6RU9 - chains A and B; structure by X-ray diffraction, 1.35 A resolution.

[Chain A]
Protein: Periplasmic [NiFeSe] hydrogenase, small subunit
Source organism: Desulfovibrio vulgaris str. Hildenborough
Notes: EC 1.12.7.2
Reference sequence: Q72AS4 (Q72AS4_DESVH); residues 1-283 here correspond to UniProt positions 35-317 (UniProt number = residue number + 34)
Sequence (283 residues; each row starts with the number of its first residue):
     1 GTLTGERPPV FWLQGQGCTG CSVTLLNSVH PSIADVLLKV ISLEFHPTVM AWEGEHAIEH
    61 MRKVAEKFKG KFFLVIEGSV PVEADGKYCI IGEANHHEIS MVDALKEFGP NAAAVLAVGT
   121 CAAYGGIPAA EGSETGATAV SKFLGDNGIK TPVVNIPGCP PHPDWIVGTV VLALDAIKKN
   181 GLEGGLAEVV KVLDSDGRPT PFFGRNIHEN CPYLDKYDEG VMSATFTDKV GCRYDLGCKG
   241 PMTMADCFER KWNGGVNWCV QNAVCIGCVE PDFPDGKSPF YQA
Unresolved in the structure: 1-6
Metal / ion sites: 4Fe-4S cluster Fe site 1: Cys18, Cys21, Cys121, Cys159; oxygen-damaged SF4 Fe: Cys18, Cys121, Cys159; 4Fe-4S cluster Fe site 2: His208, Cys211, Cys232, Cys238; 4Fe-4S cluster Fe site 3: Cys247, Cys259, Cys265, Cys268
Ligand contacts:
  - oxygen-damaged SF4 / 4Fe-4S cluster: Gly17, Cys18, Thr19, Gly20, Cys21, Glu77, Gly78, Val118, Gly119, Thr120, Cys121, Gly158, Cys159, Pro160, Pro161
  - 4Fe-4S cluster (SF4), molecule 1: Ile207, His208, Cys211, Tyr213, Leu214, Tyr217, Cys232, Arg233, Tyr234, Cys238, Gly240, Pro241, Val260
  - 4Fe-4S cluster (SF4), molecule 2: Ile207, Thr243, Ala245, Cys247, Trp252, Trp258, Cys259, Cys265, Ile266, Gly267, Cys268, Val269

[Chain B]
Protein: Periplasmic [NiFeSe] hydrogenase, large subunit, selenocysteine-containing
Source organism: Desulfovibrio vulgaris str. Hildenborough
Notes: EC 1.12.7.2
Reference sequence: Q72AS3 (Q72AS3_DESVH); residues 12-495 here = UniProt positions 12-495
Sequence (492 residues; each row starts with the number of its first residue):
     4 WSHPQFEKGA TGRTTIAIDP VTRIEGHLKA EVVVENGKVV DARLSGGMYR GFETILRGRD
    64 PRDASQIVQR ICGVCPTAHS TASVLALDEA FGAKVPNNGR ITRNLIFGAN YLQSHILHFY
   124 HLSAQDFVQG PDTAPFVPRF PKSDLRLSKE LNKAGVDQYI EALEVRRICH EMVALFGGRM
   184 PHVQGQVVGG ATEIPTKEKL VEYAARFKKV RDFVEQKYVP VVYTIGSKYK DMFKVGQGFK
   244 AALCVGAFPL DNSGKKHLFM PGVYAKGKDM PFDPSKIKEY VKYSWFAEET TGLNYKEGKT
   304 IPAPDKAGAY SFVKAPRYDG LSLEVGPLAR MWVNNPELSP VGKKLLKDLF GISAKKFRDL
   364 GEEAAFSLMG RHVARAEETY YMLGAIEGWL KEIKAGEDTV VMPAVPASAE GTGFTEAPRG
   424 SLLHYVKVKD SKIDNYQIVS ASLWNCNPRD DMGQRGAVEE ALIGIPVDDI QNPVNVARLI
   484 RAFDPULACA VH
Unresolved in the structure: 4-13
Construct notes: expression tag (4-11); engineered mutation Ala491 (Gly in Q72AS3)
Modified / non-standard residues: Sec489 (selenocysteine)
Metal / ion sites: Fe2+: Glu56, Ile441, His495; Ni2+: Cys75, Cys78, Cys492 (together with hydrosulfuric acid); carbonmonoxide-(dicyano) iron Fe: Cys78, Cys492
Ligand contacts:
  - carbonmonoxide-(dicyano) iron (FCO): Cys78, His82, Ala420, Pro421, Arg422, Leu425, Ser443, Ala444, Ser445, Sec489, Cys492
  - hydrosulfuric acid (H2S), molecule 1: Cys75, Val77, Cys78, Arg422, Sec489, Cys492
  - hydrosulfuric acid (H2S), molecule 2: Cys78, Thr80, Ala81, Phe110, Asn113, Pro421

[Chain A / chain B interface]
Residue-residue contacts - 172 pairs, chain A then chain B:
  Arg7(A) with Thr136(B), hydrogen bond; Ala137(B)
  Gln14(A) with His30(B), hydrogen bond (backbone-side chain)
  Gly15(A) with His30(B), hydrogen bond (backbone-side chain); Met51(B)
  Gln16(A) with Met51(B); Tyr52(B), hydrogen bond (side chain-backbone); Arg53(B)
  Gly17(A) with Met51(B); Arg53(B)
  Cys18(A) with Glu28(B); Arg53(B); Arg73(B); Ile74(B); Cys75(B); Gly76(B), hydrogen bond (backbone-backbone); His185(B)
  Thr19(A) with Glu28(B), hydrogen bond
  Gly20(A) with Gly76(B); Pro184(B)
  Val23(A) with Gly76(B); Val77(B), hydrophobic; Arg169(B); His173(B); Pro184(B), hydrophobic
  Leu26(A) with Leu120(B), hydrophobic; Arg169(B), hydrogen bond (backbone-side chain)
  Asn27(A) with Arg169(B), hydrogen bond; Arg170(B); His173(B), hydrogen bond; Met183(B)
  Ser28(A) with Arg170(B)
  Val29(A) with Arg170(B)
  Ala34(A) with Leu166(B), hydrophobic
  Leu38(A) with Thr136(B)
  Ser42(A) with Ala137(B)
  Leu43(A) with Ala137(B); Pro138(B)
  Glu44(A) with Ala137(B)
  Pro47(A) with Thr25(B); Arg26(B), hydrogen bond (backbone-backbone)
  Thr48(A) with Arg26(B); Ile27(B); Leu125(B)
  Val49(A) with Arg26(B); Gln128(B), hydrogen bond (backbone-side chain)
  Met50(A) with Thr25(B); Arg26(B), hydrogen bond (backbone-side chain); Pro138(B)
  Ala51(A) with Arg26(B), hydrogen bond (backbone-side chain); Gln128(B); Pro138(B), hydrogen bond (backbone-backbone); Phe139(B); Arg142(B)
  Trp52(A) with Thr25(B), hydrogen bond (backbone-side chain); Pro141(B); Arg142(B); Phe143(B)
  Glu53(A) with Ile21(B); Pro23(B); Thr25(B); Phe143(B); Ala480(B); Arg484(B), salt bridge
  Gly54(A) with Ile21(B); Asp22(B); Pro23(B), hydrogen bond (backbone-backbone)
  His56(A) with Phe143(B)
  Ile58(A) with Pro23(B)
  His60(A) with Pro141(B)
  Ala84(A) with Pro307(B), hydrophobic
  Lys87(A) with Pro307(B); Asp308(B), salt bridge; Phe315(B)
  Tyr88(A) with Gly50(B); Met51(B); Tyr52(B), hydrogen bond (backbone-backbone); Pro305(B); Pro307(B); Phe315(B), hydrophobic
  Cys89(A) with His30(B); Gly50(B); Met51(B), hydrophobic
  Ile90(A) with Asp22(B); His30(B); Gly50(B), hydrogen bond (backbone-backbone)
  Ile91(A) with Asp22(B); Pro23(B); His30(B)
  Gly92(A) with Asp22(B); Pro23(B)
  Glu93(A) with Ala20(B); Asp22(B), hydrogen bond (backbone-backbone); Lys32(B), salt bridge
  Ile127(A) with Phe55(B), hydrophobic; Ile58(B); Arg73(B)
  Pro128(A) with Arg53(B)
  Ala130(A) with Arg62(B)
  Glu131(A) with Ile58(B); Arg62(B), hydrogen bond (backbone-side chain)
  Gly132(A) with Thr57(B), hydrogen bond (backbone-side chain); Ile58(B)
  Ser133(A) with Ile58(B)
  Glu134(A) with Pro305(B)
  Thr135(A) with Tyr52(B)
  Cys159(A) with Arg73(B), hydrogen bond (backbone-side chain); Arg182(B), hydrogen bond (backbone-side chain); His185(B)
  Pro160(A) with Arg182(B), hydrogen bond (backbone-side chain); Pro184(B); His185(B)
  Ala224(A) with Met405(B)
  Thr225(A) with Val403(B); Met405(B)
  Phe226(A) with Thr195(B); Met405(B), hydrophobic
  Thr227(A) with Ala194(B); Thr195(B); Ile197(B); Asp401(B), hydrogen bond; Thr402(B); Val403(B)
  Lys229(A) with Thr195(B), hydrogen bond (side chain-backbone)
  Leu236(A) with Met405(B), hydrophobic
  Trp252(A) with Arg182(B)
  Asn253(A) with His173(B); Glu174(B); Ala177(B); Arg182(B); Met183(B), hydrogen bond (side chain-backbone)
  Gly254(A) with Glu174(B)
  Val256(A) with Glu174(B); Ala177(B), hydrophobic; Leu178(B), hydrophobic; Lys202(B); Arg209(B)
  Asn257(A) with Ala177(B), hydrogen bond (side chain-backbone); Leu178(B), hydrogen bond (side chain-backbone); Gly181(B); Glu196(B), hydrogen bond; Lys202(B)
  Trp258(A) with Gly181(B), hydrogen bond (backbone-backbone)
  Cys259(A) with Arg182(B); Gln187(B), hydrogen bond
  Gln261(A) with Glu196(B), hydrogen bond
  Asn262(A) with Phe179(B), hydrogen bond (side chain-backbone); Gly180(B); Gly181(B), hydrogen bond (side chain-backbone); Gln187(B); Gly188(B), hydrogen bond (side chain-backbone); Thr195(B), hydrogen bond (backbone-side chain); Glu196(B), hydrogen bond
  Ala263(A) with Gln187(B); Thr195(B)
  Val264(A) with Gln187(B), hydrogen bond (backbone-side chain)
  Ile266(A) with Gln69(B); Arg73(B); Gln187(B)
  Cys268(A) with Arg182(B)
  Pro274(A) with Ile70(B), hydrophobic
  Asp275(A) with Arg62(B), salt bridge
  Ser278(A) with Asp66(B)
  Pro279(A) with Asp63(B); Asp66(B)
  Phe280(A) with Asp66(B), hydrogen bond (backbone-side chain); Gln69(B); Ile70(B), hydrophobic
  Tyr281(A) with Arg65(B); Gln69(B); Val190(B)
  Gln282(A) with Arg65(B), hydrogen bond
Interface residues without a listed pair, chain A (79 interface residues in all): Thr24, Ile33, Leu37, Phe45, Glu55, Phe273
Interface residues without a listed pair, chain B (78 interface residues in all): Gly29, His124, Val140, Pro144, Ile163, Glu205, Ala491

[In short]
The interface between chain A and chain B involves 79 residues on one side and 78 on the other, with 41
hydrogen bonds and 4 salt bridges. Polar contacts include Glu53(A)-Arg484(B), Lys87(A)-Asp308(B) and
Glu93(A)-Lys32(B). Chain A binds 4Fe-4S cluster and oxygen-damaged SF4 / 4Fe-4S cluster.
Here chain A is Periplasmic [NiFeSe] hydrogenase, small subunit and chain B is Periplasmic [NiFeSe]
hydrogenase, large subunit, selenocysteine-containing, both from Desulfovibrio vulgaris str. Hildenborough.
Entry 6RU9 (The 3D structure of [nifese] hydrogenase G491A variant from desulfovibrio vulgaris hildenborough
at 1.36 angstrom resolution) was determined by X-ray diffraction together with 6RTP and 6RUC from the same
study.
